1TTA - chains A and B; structure by X-ray diffraction, 1.70 A resolution.

== Chain A (and B) ==
Name: Transthyretin
Organism: Homo sapiens
Notes: chain B of this document is another copy of the same molecule, construct and numbering; everything in this record applies to it too
UniProt: P02766 (TTHY_HUMAN); residues 1-127 here correspond to UniProt positions 21-147 (UniProt number = residue number + 20)
Amino-acid sequence (127 residues; row label = number of the first residue in the row):
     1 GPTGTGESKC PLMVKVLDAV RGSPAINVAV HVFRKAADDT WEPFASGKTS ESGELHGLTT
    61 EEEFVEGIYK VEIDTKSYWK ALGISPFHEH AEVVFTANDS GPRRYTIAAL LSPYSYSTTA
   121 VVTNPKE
Swiss-Prot annotation at these positions:
  - binding site (L-thyroxine): K15, E54, S117
  - modified residue: C10 (Sulfocysteine), E42 (4-carboxyglutamate), S52 (Phosphoserine)
  - glycosylation: N98 (N-linked (GlcNAc...) asparagine)

== Chain A / chain B interface ==
Residue-residue contacts - 37 pairs, chain A then chain B:
  F87(A) with F95(B), hydrophobic; Y105(B), hydrophobic; I107(B), hydrophobic; A120(B), hydrophobic
  H88(A) with V93(B); V94(B); T118(B)
  E89(A) with V94(B), hydrogen bond (backbone-backbone); T96(B), hydrogen bond
  H90(A) with V94(B)
  E92(A) with E92(B); V93(B); V94(B); Y116(B), hydrogen bond (backbone-side chain)
  V94(A) with H88(B); E89(B), hydrogen bond (backbone-backbone); H90(B)
  F95(A) with F87(B), hydrophobic
  T96(A) with E89(B), hydrogen bond
  Y105(A) with F87(B), hydrophobic
  I107(A) with F87(B), hydrophobic
  Y114(A) with T119(B), hydrogen bond (backbone-side chain); A120(B), hydrogen bond (backbone-backbone)
  S115(A) with T118(B), hydrogen bond (side chain-backbone); T119(B), hydrogen bond
  Y116(A) with E92(B), hydrogen bond (side chain-backbone); S117(B); T118(B), hydrogen bond (backbone-backbone)
  S117(A) with Y116(B); S117(B)
  T118(A) with H88(B); S115(B), hydrogen bond (backbone-side chain); Y116(B), hydrogen bond (backbone-backbone)
  T119(A) with Y114(B), hydrogen bond (side chain-backbone); S115(B)
  A120(A) with F87(B), hydrophobic; Y114(B), hydrogen bond (backbone-backbone)
Other interface residues (no listed pair), chain A (21 interface residues in all): I68, K76, V93, V122
Other interface residues (no listed pair), chain B (21 interface residues in all): I68, K76, V122

== Overview ==
The chain A/chain B interface involves 21 residues from each chain; the contacts include 15 hydrogen bonds.
Polar contacts include E89(A)-T96(B), E92(A)-Y116(B) and Y114(A)-T119(B). Curated annotation (UniProt) lists 3
L-thyroxine-binding residues on chain A.
Chain A and chain B are both Transthyretin (Homo sapiens); the structure, The X-ray crystal structure
refinements of normal human transthyretin and the amyloidogenic VAL30MET variant to 1.7 ..., was determined by
X-ray diffraction together with 1ETA, 1ETB, 1TTB and 1TTC from the same study.
